Entry 4OTU (X-ray diffraction, 3.02 A resolution); this record covers chains A and B.

Chain A:
Protein: Gamma glutamyl transpeptidase
Source organism: Bacillus licheniformis
Notes: EC 2.3.2.2
UniProtKB: A9YTT0 (A9YTT0_BACLI); residue numbers follow UniProt; this construct covers 1-398
Sequence (398 residues; each row starts with the number of its first residue):
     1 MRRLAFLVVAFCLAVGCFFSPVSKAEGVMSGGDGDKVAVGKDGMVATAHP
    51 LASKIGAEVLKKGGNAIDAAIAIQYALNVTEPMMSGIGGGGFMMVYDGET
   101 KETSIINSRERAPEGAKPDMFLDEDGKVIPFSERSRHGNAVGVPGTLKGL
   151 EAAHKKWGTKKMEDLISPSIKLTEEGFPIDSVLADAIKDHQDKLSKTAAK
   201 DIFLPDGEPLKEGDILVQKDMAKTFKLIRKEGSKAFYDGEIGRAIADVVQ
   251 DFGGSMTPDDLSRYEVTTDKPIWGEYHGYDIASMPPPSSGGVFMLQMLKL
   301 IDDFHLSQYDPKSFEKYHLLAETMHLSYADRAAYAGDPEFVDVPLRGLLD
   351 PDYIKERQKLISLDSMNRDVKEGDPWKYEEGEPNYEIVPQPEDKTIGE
Not modelled in the structure: 1-34, 398

Chain B:
Protein: Gamma-glutamyltranspeptidase
Source organism: Bacillus licheniformis
Notes: EC 2.3.2.2
UniProtKB: Q65KZ6 (Q65KZ6_BACLD); residue numbers follow UniProt; this construct covers 399-585
Sequence (187 residues; each row starts with the number of its first residue):
   399 TTHFTVTDQWGNVVSYTTTIEQLFGTGILVPGYGLFLNNELTDFDAIPGG
   449 ANEVQPNKRPLSSMTPTIVFKDEKPVLTVGSPGGTTIIASVFQTILNYFE
   499 YGMSLQDAIEEPRIYTNSLTSYRYESGMPEDVRRKLNDFGHKFGSNPVDI
   549 GNVQSIFIDRENKTFMGVADSSRNGTAVGVNIKTSAK
Not modelled in the structure: 581-585
Bound ions: Mg2+ near Glu523 (its only coordinating residue here)
Residues lining bound ligands: glutamic acid (GLU): Thr399, Thr417, Glu419, Gln420, Glu438, Asp441, Ser460, Ser461, Met462, Gly481, Gly482

Interface between chain A and chain B:
Contacting residue pairs (361):
  Asp35(A) - Thr574(B)  hydrogen bond (backbone-side chain)
  Asp35(A) - Ala575(B)  hydrogen bond (backbone-backbone)
  Lys36(A) - Val566(B)
  Lys36(A) - Ala567(B)  hydrogen bond (backbone-backbone)
  Lys36(A) - Ser569(B)
  Lys36(A) - Arg571(B)
  Lys36(A) - Gly573(B)
  Lys36(A) - Ala575(B)
  Val37(A) - Gln504(B)
  Val37(A) - Met564(B)  hydrophobic
  Val37(A) - Gly565(B)
  Ala38(A) - Met564(B)
  Ala38(A) - Gly565(B)  hydrogen bond (backbone-backbone)
  Ala38(A) - Ala575(B)
  Val39(A) - Thr562(B)
  Val39(A) - Phe563(B)
  Val39(A) - Gly577(B)
  Gly40(A) - Thr562(B)
  Gly40(A) - Phe563(B)  hydrogen bond (backbone-backbone)
  Gly40(A) - Gly577(B)
  Gly40(A) - Asn579(B)
  Lys41(A) - Asn560(B)
  Lys41(A) - Lys561(B)  hydrogen bond (side chain-backbone)
  Lys41(A) - Thr562(B)
  Lys41(A) - Phe563(B)
  Lys41(A) - Val578(B)  hydrogen bond (backbone-backbone)
  Lys41(A) - Asn579(B)  hydrogen bond (backbone-side chain)
  Asp42(A) - Asp406(B)
  Asp42(A) - Gln407(B)  hydrogen bond (backbone-backbone)
  Asp42(A) - Phe563(B)
  Asp42(A) - Val578(B)  hydrogen bond (backbone-backbone)
  Asp42(A) - Asn579(B)
  Asp42(A) - Ile580(B)  hydrogen bond (side chain-backbone)
  Gly43(A) - Thr405(B)
  Gly43(A) - Phe563(B)
  Gly43(A) - Gly577(B)
  Gly43(A) - Val578(B)  hydrogen bond (backbone-backbone)
  Met44(A) - Val404(B)
  Met44(A) - Thr405(B)  hydrogen bond (backbone-backbone)
  Met44(A) - Ile554(B)  hydrophobic
  Met44(A) - Phe563(B)  hydrophobic
  Met44(A) - Gly565(B)
  Met44(A) - Val576(B)
  Met44(A) - Gly577(B)
  Val45(A) - Thr403(B)
  Val45(A) - Val404(B)  hydrophobic
  Val45(A) - Ala575(B)
  Val45(A) - Val576(B)  hydrogen bond (backbone-backbone)
  Ala46(A) - Phe402(B)
  Ala46(A) - Thr403(B)  hydrogen bond (backbone-backbone)
  Ala46(A) - Gln552(B)
  Ala46(A) - Val566(B)
  Ala46(A) - Thr574(B)
  Ala46(A) - Ala575(B)  hydrophobic
  Thr47(A) - Gly573(B)
  Thr47(A) - Thr574(B)  hydrogen bond (backbone-backbone)
  Ala48(A) - Thr400(B)
  Ala48(A) - Asn572(B)
  Ala48(A) - Gly573(B)  hydrogen bond (backbone-backbone)
  Pro50(A) - Asn572(B)
  Pro50(A) - Thr574(B)
  Ser53(A) - Thr574(B)  hydrogen bond (side chain-backbone)
  Lys54(A) - Val576(B)
  Ala57(A) - Val576(B)  hydrophobic
  Leu60(A) - Thr405(B)
  Gly63(A) - Trp408(B)
  Asn65(A) - Asp406(B)
  Ala66(A) - Val404(B)  hydrophobic
  Ala66(A) - Asp406(B)  hydrogen bond (backbone-side chain)
  Ala66(A) - Asn410(B)
  Ile67(A) - Asn410(B)
  Ala70(A) - Phe402(B)
  Ile73(A) - Phe402(B)  hydrophobic
  Ile73(A) - Val404(B)  hydrophobic
  Gln74(A) - Tyr414(B)
  Gln74(A) - Thr416(B)  hydrogen bond
  Leu77(A) - Thr400(B)
  Leu77(A) - Phe402(B)  hydrophobic
  Glu81(A) - Thr400(B)  hydrogen bond
  Glu81(A) - Arg571(B)  salt bridge
  Pro82(A) - Ile418(B)
  Met83(A) - Ile418(B)
  Met83(A) - Gln420(B)
  Met83(A) - Leu421(B)
  Met83(A) - Phe422(B)  hydrogen bond (backbone-backbone)
  Met84(A) - Thr399(B)  hydrogen bond (backbone-backbone)
  Met84(A) - Thr417(B)  hydrogen bond (backbone-side chain)
  Met84(A) - Ile418(B)  hydrogen bond (backbone-backbone)
  Met84(A) - Leu421(B)  hydrophobic
  Met84(A) - Arg571(B)
  Ser85(A) - Thr400(B)
  Ser85(A) - Thr416(B)
  Ser85(A) - Ile418(B)
  Gly86(A) - Ile418(B)
  Ile87(A) - Leu433(B)  hydrophobic
  Gly88(A) - Ile418(B)
  Gly88(A) - Leu433(B)
  Gly88(A) - Phe434(B)
  Gly88(A) - Leu435(B)
  Gly88(A) - Asn436(B)  hydrogen bond (backbone-backbone)
  Gly89(A) - Thr417(B)
  Gly89(A) - Ile418(B)
  Gly90(A) - Thr416(B)  hydrogen bond (backbone-side chain)
  Gly90(A) - Thr417(B)  hydrogen bond (backbone-backbone)
  Gly91(A) - Thr415(B)
  Gly91(A) - Thr416(B)
  Phe92(A) - Ser413(B)
  Phe92(A) - Tyr414(B)
  Phe92(A) - Thr415(B)  hydrogen bond (backbone-backbone)
  Phe92(A) - Ser460(B)
  Phe92(A) - Met462(B)  hydrophobic
  Phe92(A) - Pro464(B)
  Met93(A) - Ser413(B)
  Met93(A) - Tyr414(B)  hydrophobic
  Met94(A) - Val411(B)
  Met94(A) - Val412(B)
  Met94(A) - Ser413(B)  hydrogen bond (backbone-backbone)
  Met94(A) - Pro464(B)
  Met94(A) - Ile466(B)  hydrophobic
  Val95(A) - Val411(B)
  Tyr96(A) - Gly409(B)
  Tyr96(A) - Asn410(B)
  Tyr96(A) - Val411(B)  hydrogen bond (backbone-backbone)
  Tyr96(A) - Phe468(B)  hydrophobic
  Tyr96(A) - Pro473(B)
  Asp97(A) - Asn410(B)
  Gly98(A) - Trp408(B)
  Gly98(A) - Asn410(B)  hydrogen bond (backbone-side chain)
  Thr103(A) - Phe468(B)
  Asn107(A) - Arg457(B)
  Arg109(A) - Glu438(B)  salt bridge
  Arg109(A) - Asp441(B)  salt bridge
  Arg109(A) - Arg457(B)
  Arg109(A) - Pro458(B)  hydrogen bond (side chain-backbone)
  Arg109(A) - Leu459(B)  hydrogen bond (side chain-backbone)
  Arg109(A) - Ser460(B)
  Arg109(A) - Met462(B)
  Glu110(A) - Thr417(B)
  Glu110(A) - Asn436(B)
  Glu110(A) - Glu438(B)
  Glu110(A) - Arg457(B)
  Glu110(A) - Pro458(B)
  Arg111(A) - Asn455(B)  hydrogen bond (side chain-backbone)
  Arg111(A) - Lys456(B)
  Arg111(A) - Arg457(B)
  Ala112(A) - Leu439(B)  hydrophobic
  Ala112(A) - Gln453(B)
  Ala112(A) - Pro454(B)
  Ala112(A) - Asn455(B)  hydrogen bond (backbone-backbone)
  Ala112(A) - Lys456(B)  hydrogen bond (backbone-backbone)
  Pro113(A) - Leu439(B)
  Pro113(A) - Pro454(B)
  Glu114(A) - Pro454(B)
  Lys117(A) - Val452(B)
  Pro118(A) - Ala444(B)
  Pro118(A) - Pro446(B)
  Pro118(A) - Val452(B)
  Pro118(A) - Gln453(B)
  Asp119(A) - Pro446(B)
  Met120(A) - Val452(B)  hydrophobic
  Phe121(A) - Leu439(B)
  Phe121(A) - Thr440(B)
  Phe121(A) - Val452(B)  hydrophobic
  Leu122(A) - Ala444(B)
  Val128(A) - Ala444(B)  hydrophobic
  Val128(A) - Ile445(B)  hydrophobic
  Phe131(A) - Glu419(B)
  Phe131(A) - Gln420(B)
  Phe131(A) - Thr440(B)
  Arg134(A) - Thr440(B)
  Arg134(A) - Ala444(B)
  Ser135(A) - Gln420(B)
  Ser135(A) - Thr424(B)
  Ser135(A) - Asn437(B)
  Arg136(A) - Thr424(B)
  Arg136(A) - Ile426(B)
  Asn139(A) - Leu439(B)
  Ala140(A) - Asn436(B)
  Ala140(A) - Asn437(B)
  Ala140(A) - Glu438(B)
  Ala140(A) - Leu439(B)  hydrogen bond (backbone-backbone)
  Ala140(A) - Thr440(B)
  Val141(A) - Thr424(B)
  Val141(A) - Leu435(B)  hydrophobic
  Val141(A) - Asn436(B)
  Val141(A) - Leu439(B)
  Gly142(A) - Asn436(B)  hydrogen bond (backbone-side chain)
  Gly142(A) - Leu439(B)
  Leu150(A) - Tyr414(B)
  Asp180(A) - Asn572(B)  hydrogen bond
  Ser181(A) - Asn572(B)
  Val182(A) - Arg571(B)
  Ala186(A) - Leu421(B)  hydrophobic
  Ala186(A) - Phe422(B)  hydrophobic
  Lys193(A) - Gln420(B)
  Lys193(A) - Leu421(B)  hydrogen bond (side chain-backbone)
  Lys193(A) - Gly423(B)  hydrogen bond (side chain-backbone)
  Lys193(A) - Thr424(B)
  Lys193(A) - Gly425(B)
  Leu194(A) - Phe422(B)  hydrophobic
  Lys196(A) - Ile426(B)
  Thr197(A) - Gly425(B)  hydrogen bond (side chain-backbone)
  Thr197(A) - Ile426(B)
  Ala198(A) - Leu427(B)
  Ala199(A) - Leu427(B)
  Ala199(A) - Phe434(B)  hydrophobic
  Phe203(A) - Phe434(B)  hydrophobic
  Asp220(A) - Gly430(B)
  Asp220(A) - Tyr431(B)
  Asp220(A) - Gly432(B)
  Met221(A) - Tyr431(B)  hydrogen bond (backbone-backbone)
  Met221(A) - Gly432(B)
  Lys223(A) - Gly430(B)  hydrogen bond (side chain-backbone)
  Thr224(A) - Tyr431(B)  hydrogen bond (side chain-backbone)
  Glu240(A) - Tyr431(B)  hydrogen bond
  Ile241(A) - Tyr431(B)  hydrophobic
  Ala244(A) - Tyr431(B)  hydrophobic
  Ile245(A) - Val428(B)  hydrophobic
  Ile245(A) - Leu435(B)  hydrophobic
  Val248(A) - Ile426(B)  hydrophobic
  Val248(A) - Pro429(B)
  Phe252(A) - Ile426(B)  hydrophobic
  Thr267(A) - Arg457(B)
  Trp273(A) - Phe468(B)  hydrophobic
  Tyr276(A) - Leu494(B)
  Tyr276(A) - Glu498(B)
  His277(A) - Glu498(B)  salt bridge
  Gly278(A) - Lys469(B)
  Tyr279(A) - Val467(B)  hydrophobic
  Tyr279(A) - Phe468(B)
  Tyr279(A) - Lys469(B)
  Tyr279(A) - Phe497(B)  hydrophobic
  Asp280(A) - Ile466(B)
  Asp280(A) - Val467(B)
  Asp280(A) - Phe468(B)  hydrogen bond (backbone-backbone)
  Asp280(A) - Glu471(B)
  Ile281(A) - Thr465(B)
  Ile281(A) - Ile466(B)
  Ala282(A) - Thr465(B)
  Ala282(A) - Ile466(B)  hydrogen bond (backbone-backbone)
  Ala282(A) - Phe468(B)  hydrophobic
  Ser283(A) - Thr463(B)
  Ser283(A) - Pro464(B)
  Ser283(A) - Thr465(B)  hydrogen bond
  Met284(A) - Met462(B)
  Met284(A) - Pro464(B)  hydrophobic
  Pro287(A) - Arg457(B)
  Pro287(A) - Leu459(B)
  Pro287(A) - Ser460(B)  hydrogen bond (backbone-backbone)
  Ser288(A) - Leu459(B)
  Ser288(A) - Ser460(B)  hydrogen bond (side chain-backbone)
  Ser288(A) - Ser461(B)
  Ser288(A) - Met462(B)  hydrogen bond (side chain-backbone)
  Ser289(A) - Leu459(B)
  Ser289(A) - Ser460(B)  hydrogen bond (side chain-backbone)
  Ser289(A) - Ser461(B)
  Ser289(A) - Ile486(B)
  Gly290(A) - Ser461(B)
  Gly290(A) - Thr463(B)
  Gly290(A) - Ile486(B)
  Gly291(A) - Thr463(B)
  Phe293(A) - Ile486(B)
  Met294(A) - Thr463(B)
  Met294(A) - Thr465(B)
  Met294(A) - Ile486(B)
  Met294(A) - Phe490(B)
  Met297(A) - Ile486(B)  hydrophobic
  Met297(A) - Ala487(B)  hydrophobic
  Met297(A) - Phe490(B)  hydrophobic
  Leu298(A) - Phe490(B)
  Leu298(A) - Ile493(B)  hydrophobic
  Ile301(A) - Phe490(B)  hydrophobic
  His305(A) - Glu498(B)
  Leu306(A) - Glu498(B)
  Leu306(A) - Tyr499(B)  hydrogen bond (backbone-side chain)
  Ser307(A) - Glu498(B)  hydrogen bond
  Ser307(A) - Tyr499(B)
  Tyr309(A) - Tyr499(B)  hydrogen bond (backbone-side chain)
  Asp310(A) - Tyr499(B)
  Pro311(A) - Tyr499(B)  hydrophobic
  Pro311(A) - Glu509(B)
  Lys312(A) - Glu509(B)  salt bridge
  Lys312(A) - Pro510(B)
  Lys312(A) - Val530(B)
  Phe314(A) - Val530(B)
  Phe314(A) - Lys533(B)
  Phe314(A) - Leu534(B)  hydrophobic
  Phe314(A) - Phe537(B)  hydrophobic
  Lys316(A) - Tyr499(B)
  Tyr317(A) - Ile512(B)
  Tyr317(A) - Met526(B)  hydrophobic
  Tyr317(A) - Val530(B)  hydrophobic
  Tyr317(A) - Leu534(B)  hydrophobic
  His318(A) - Leu534(B)
  His318(A) - Phe537(B)
  His318(A) - His539(B)  hydrogen bond
  Leu320(A) - Phe490(B)  hydrophobic
  Leu320(A) - Gln491(B)
  Leu320(A) - Leu494(B)  hydrophobic
  Leu320(A) - Ile512(B)  hydrophobic
  Ala321(A) - Thr514(B)
  Ala321(A) - His539(B)
  Glu322(A) - His539(B)
  Met324(A) - Ala487(B)  hydrophobic
  Met324(A) - Gln491(B)
  Met324(A) - Ile512(B)
  Met324(A) - Tyr513(B)  hydrophobic
  Met324(A) - Thr514(B)
  His325(A) - Thr514(B)  hydrogen bond
  His325(A) - Ser516(B)  hydrogen bond (side chain-backbone)
  His325(A) - Leu517(B)
  His325(A) - Tyr520(B)  hydrogen bond
  Tyr328(A) - Thr483(B)  hydrogen bond (side chain-backbone)
  Tyr328(A) - Thr484(B)
  Tyr328(A) - Ile486(B)
  Tyr328(A) - Ala487(B)
  Tyr328(A) - Tyr513(B)
  Tyr328(A) - Thr514(B)
  Tyr328(A) - Asn515(B)
  Arg331(A) - Leu459(B)
  Arg331(A) - Ser461(B)  hydrogen bond
  Ala335(A) - Ala449(B)
  Ala335(A) - Asn450(B)
  Ala335(A) - Leu459(B)  hydrophobic
  Gly336(A) - Leu459(B)
  Asp337(A) - Lys456(B)
  Asp337(A) - Arg457(B)  salt bridge
  Pro338(A) - Arg457(B)
  Glu339(A) - Arg457(B)
  Phe340(A) - Gln453(B)
  Phe340(A) - Pro454(B)
  Phe340(A) - Lys456(B)
  Val341(A) - Ala449(B)
  Leu363(A) - Phe537(B)
  Asp364(A) - Phe537(B)
  Ser365(A) - Phe537(B)
  Met366(A) - Leu517(B)  hydrophobic
  Met366(A) - Phe537(B)
  Met366(A) - Gly538(B)
  Met366(A) - His539(B)
  Asn367(A) - Leu517(B)
  Arg368(A) - Leu517(B)
  Val370(A) - Leu517(B)  hydrophobic
  Tyr385(A) - Gly448(B)
  Tyr385(A) - Ala449(B)  hydrophobic
  Glu386(A) - Gly447(B)  hydrogen bond (backbone-backbone)
  Glu386(A) - Gly448(B)
  Val388(A) - Ile445(B)  hydrophobic
  Val388(A) - Pro446(B)
  Val388(A) - Gly447(B)
  Val388(A) - Gly448(B)
  Pro389(A) - Ile445(B)
  Gln390(A) - Asp443(B)
  Gln390(A) - Ala444(B)
  Gln390(A) - Ile445(B)
  Asp393(A) - Thr440(B)
  Lys394(A) - Gln420(B)  hydrogen bond (backbone-side chain)
  Thr395(A) - Glu419(B)
  Thr395(A) - Gln420(B)
  Thr395(A) - Arg521(B)  hydrogen bond (backbone-side chain)
  Ile396(A) - Arg521(B)
Interface residues without a listed pair, chain A (171 interface residues in all): His49, Lys61, Gly64, Ala69, Ser108, Ala116, His137, Pro144, Thr146, Leu183, Ile187, His190, Ile202, Phe236, Val249, Arg263, Glu265, Ser313, Ala333
Interface residues without a listed pair, chain B (128 interface residues in all): His401, Phe442, Val474, Val489, Gly525, Pro527, Asn550, Asp568

In short:
The interface between chain A and chain B involves 171 residues on one side and 128 on the other, with 66
hydrogen bonds and 6 salt bridges. Polar contacts include Glu81(A)-Arg571(B), Arg109(A)-Glu438(B) and
Arg109(A)-Asp441(B). Bound to chain B: glutamic acid.
Chain A is Gamma glutamyl transpeptidase and chain B is Gamma-glutamyltranspeptidase, both from Bacillus
licheniformis; the structure, Crystal structure of the gamma-glutamyltranspeptidase from Bacillus
licheniformis in complex with L-Glutamate, was determined by X-ray diffraction together with 4OTT from the
same study.
